Entry 6RK9 (X-ray diffraction, 2.29 A resolution); this record covers chains A and C.

Chain A:
Name: Aspartyl/asparaginyl beta-hydroxylase
Source organism: Homo sapiens
Notes: EC 1.14.11.16
UniProtKB: Q12797 (ASPH_HUMAN); numbering as in UniProt (aligned over 330-758)
Amino-acid sequence (429 residues; row label = number of the first residue in the row):
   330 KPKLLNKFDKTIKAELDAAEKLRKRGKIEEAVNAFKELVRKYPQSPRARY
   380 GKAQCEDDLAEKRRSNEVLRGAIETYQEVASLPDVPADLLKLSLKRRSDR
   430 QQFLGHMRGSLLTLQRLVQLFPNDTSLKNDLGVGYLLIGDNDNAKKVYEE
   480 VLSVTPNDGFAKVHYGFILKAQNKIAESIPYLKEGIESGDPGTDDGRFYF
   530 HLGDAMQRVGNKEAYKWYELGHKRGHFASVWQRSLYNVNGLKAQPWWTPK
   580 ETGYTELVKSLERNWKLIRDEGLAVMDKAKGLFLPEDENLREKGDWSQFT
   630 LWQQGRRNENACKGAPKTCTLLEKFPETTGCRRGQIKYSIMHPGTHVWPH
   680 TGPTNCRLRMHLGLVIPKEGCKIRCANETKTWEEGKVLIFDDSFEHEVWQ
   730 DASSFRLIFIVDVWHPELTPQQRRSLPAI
Disulfide bonds: Cys641-Cys648
Bound ions: Mn2+: His679, His725 (together with N-oxalylglycine) (shared with Asp255(C) of chain C)
Residues lining bound ligands: N-oxalylglycine (OGA): Trp625, Gln627, Ser668, Met670, His679, Arg688, His690, Phe719, Asp721, His725, Val727, Arg735, Ile737, Ile739
Curated features (UniProtKB/Swiss-Prot):
  - binding site (2-oxoglutarate): Trp625, Ser668, Arg688 to His690, Arg735
  - binding site (Fe cation): His679, His725
  - glycosylation (N-linked (GlcNAc...) asparagine): Asn452, Asn706
  - natural variant: Arg735 (R735W: In FDLAB)
What the authors report for this chain:
  - Mn2+ coordination: His679, His725

Chain C:
Name: Aca-lys-asp-gly-leu-gly-glu-tyr-thr-cys-thr-ser-leu-glu-gly-phe-glu
Amino-acid sequence (19 residues; numbered 253 to 271; the number before each row is that of its first residue):
   253 AKDGLGEYTCTSLEGFEGK
Unresolved in the structure: 270-271
Modified positions: Ala253 (D-alanine; DAL)
Bound ions: Mn2+: Asp255 (together with N-oxalylglycine) (shared with His679(A), His725(A) of chain A)

Chain A / chain C interface:
Pairs across the interface (61):
  Ala389(A) - Phe268(C)
  Glu390(A) - Phe268(C)
  Arg393(A) - Phe268(C)
  Ser394(A) - Phe268(C)
  Asn395(A) - Glu266(C)  hydrogen bond (side chain-backbone)
  Asn395(A) - Gly267(C)
  Asn395(A) - Phe268(C)  hydrogen bond (side chain-backbone)
  Gln431(A) - Leu265(C)
  Phe432(A) - Leu265(C)
  Phe432(A) - Gly267(C)  hydrogen bond (backbone-backbone)
  Phe432(A) - Phe268(C)  hydrophobic
  Leu433(A) - Leu265(C)
  Leu433(A) - Glu266(C)
  Leu433(A) - Gly267(C)
  Gly434(A) - Leu265(C)
  Met436(A) - Leu265(C)  hydrophobic
  Val462(A) - Tyr260(C)
  Leu465(A) - Tyr260(C)  hydrophobic
  Leu466(A) - Tyr260(C)  hydrophobic
  Leu466(A) - Thr261(C)
  His493(A) - Tyr260(C)  hydrogen bond
  Phe496(A) - Gly258(C)
  Phe496(A) - Glu259(C)
  Phe496(A) - Tyr260(C)
  Arg526(A) - Tyr260(C)  hydrogen bond (side chain-backbone)
  Phe529(A) - Leu257(C)  hydrophobic
  His530(A) - Leu257(C)  hydrogen bond (side chain-backbone)
  His530(A) - Gly258(C)
  Leu564(A) - Leu257(C)  hydrophobic
  Tyr565(A) - Leu257(C)  hydrophobic
  Tyr565(A) - Tyr260(C)
  Tyr565(A) - Thr261(C)
  Tyr565(A) - Cys262(C)  hydrogen bond (side chain-backbone)
  Tyr565(A) - Thr263(C)
  Glu617(A) - Ala253(C)
  Glu617(A) - Lys254(C)  hydrogen bond (side chain-backbone)
  Glu617(A) - Asp255(C)  hydrogen bond (side chain-backbone)
  Glu617(A) - Gly256(C)  hydrogen bond (side chain-backbone)
  Leu619(A) - Asp255(C)
  Trp625(A) - Asp255(C)
  Gln627(A) - Asp255(C)  hydrogen bond
  Gln633(A) - Lys254(C)
  Gln664(A) - Lys254(C)
  Gln664(A) - Asp255(C)
  Lys666(A) - Asp255(C)  salt bridge
  His679(A) - Asp255(C)  salt bridge
  Thr680(A) - Asp255(C)
  Thr680(A) - Gly256(C)
  Gly681(A) - Asp255(C)
  Pro682(A) - Ala253(C)
  Pro682(A) - Lys254(C)
  Pro682(A) - Gly256(C)
  Pro682(A) - Leu257(C)  hydrophobic
  Arg686(A) - Lys254(C)  hydrogen bond (side chain-backbone)
  Arg688(A) - Asp255(C)  salt bridge
  Ala757(A) - Cys262(C)
  Ala757(A) - Thr263(C)
  Ile758(A) - Ala253(C)
  Ile758(A) - Lys254(C)  hydrogen bond (backbone-side chain)
  Ile758(A) - Cys262(C)  hydrophobic
  Ile758(A) - Thr263(C)
Also at the interface, not in a pair above, chain A (41 interface residues in all): Leu398, Ala500, Arg562, Ser563, Arg662, Pro756
Also at the interface, not in a pair above, chain C (16 interface residues in all): Glu269

Overview:
41 residues of chain A and 16 residues of chain C are in contact, with 13 hydrogen bonds and 3 salt bridges.
Polar contacts include Lys666(A)-Asp255(C), His679(A)-Asp255(C) and Arg688(A)-Asp255(C). Bound to chain A:
N-oxalylglycine. From the paper: Mn2+ coordination by His679(A) and His725(A).
Here chain A is Aspartyl/asparaginyl beta-hydroxylase (Homo sapiens) and chain C is
Aca-lys-asp-gly-leu-gly-glu-tyr-thr-cys-thr-ser-leu-glu-gly-phe-glu. Entry 6RK9 (Aspartyl/Asparaginyl
beta-hydroxylase (AspH)oxygenase and TPR domains in complex with manganese, N-oxalylglycine and cyclic peptide
substrate mimic ...) was determined by X-ray diffraction (same publication as 5JQY, 5JZ8 and 5JZU).
